PDB entry 6DNV | X-ray diffraction, 1.60 A resolution | chain A

Chain A:
Molecule: Thiol:disulfide interchange protein DsbD
From: Neisseria meningitidis
Notes: EC 1.8.1.8
UniProtKB: C6S7X6 (C6S7X6_NEIML); residues 2-123 here correspond to UniProt positions 36-157 (UniProt number = residue number + 34)
Amino-acid sequence (125 residues; each row starts with the number of its first residue; numbers below 1 keep their minus sign (Ser-1 is residue -1)):
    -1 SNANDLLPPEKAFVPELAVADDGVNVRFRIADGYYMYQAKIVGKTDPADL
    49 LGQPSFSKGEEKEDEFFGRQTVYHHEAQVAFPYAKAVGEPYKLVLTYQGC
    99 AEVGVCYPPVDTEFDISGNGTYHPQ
Not modelled in the structure: -1 to 0
Construct notes: expression tag (-1 to 1); conflict Val101 (Ala135 in C6S7X6)
From the paper describing this entry:
  - contacts within the chain: Tyr33-Asp62 (hydrogen bond), Tyr35-Asp62 (hydrogen bond), Phe64-Cys104 (hydrophobic contact), Tyr33-Cys98 (hydrogen bond), Tyr35-Cys98 (hydrogen bond)
  - catalytic residues: Cys98, Cys104 (proposed by the authors, not directly observed)

Summary:
From the paper: catalytic residues Cys98 and Cys104; contacts within the chain involving Tyr33, Asp62 and
Tyr35 among others.
Chain A is Thiol:disulfide interchange protein DsbD (Neisseria meningitidis); the structure, Crystal Structure
of Neisseria meningitidis DsbD n-terminal domain in the reduced form, was determined by X-ray diffraction
(same publication as 6DNL, 6DNU and 6DPS).
